PDB entry 7UZR | X-ray diffraction, 2.70 A resolution | chains C and E of the 6 polymer chains in the assembly

Chain C:
Protein: Cyclic GMP-AMP synthase
Organism: Mus musculus
Notes: EC 2.7.7.86; fragment: catalytic domain, residues 147-507
UniProt: Q8C6L5 (CGAS_MOUSE); numbering as in UniProt (aligned over 147-507)
Amino-acid sequence (364 residues; numbered 144 to 507; the number before each row is that of its first residue):
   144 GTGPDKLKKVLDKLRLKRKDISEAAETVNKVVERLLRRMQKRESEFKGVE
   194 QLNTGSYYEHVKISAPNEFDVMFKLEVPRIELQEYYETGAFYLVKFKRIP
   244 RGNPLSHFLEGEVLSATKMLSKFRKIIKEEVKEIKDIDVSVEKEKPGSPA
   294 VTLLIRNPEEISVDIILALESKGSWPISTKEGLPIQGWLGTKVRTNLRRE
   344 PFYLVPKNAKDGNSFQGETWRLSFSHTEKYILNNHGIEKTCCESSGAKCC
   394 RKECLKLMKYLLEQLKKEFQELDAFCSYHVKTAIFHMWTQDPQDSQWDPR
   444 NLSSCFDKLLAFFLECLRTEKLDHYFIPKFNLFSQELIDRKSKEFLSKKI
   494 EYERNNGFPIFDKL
Disordered / not traced: 144-148, 240-248, 253-255, 354-358, 507
Construct notes: expression tag (144-146)
Bound ions: Mn2+ site 1: Glu211, Asp213, Asp307 (together with OKR); Mn2+ site 2: Glu211, Asp213 (together with OKR); Zn2+: His378, Cys384, Cys385, Cys392
Residues lining bound ligands: OKR ([[(2R,3R,4R,5R)-5-(2-azanyl-6-oxidanylidene-1H-purin-9-yl)-4-[[(2R,3S,4R,5R)-5-(2-azanyl-6-oxidanylidene-1H-purin-9-yl)-3,4-bis(oxidanyl)oxolan-2-yl]methoxy-oxidanyl-phosphoryl]oxy-3-oxidanyl-oxolan-2-yl]methoxy-oxidanyl-phosphoryl] phosphono hydrogen phosphate): Gly198, Ser199, Lys205, Glu211, Asp213, Lys288, Asp307, Lys350, Arg364, Lys402, Lys409, Phe418, Cys419, Ser420, Tyr421, Lys424, His467
Swiss-Prot annotation at these positions:
  - region: Lys372 to Lys395 (DNA-binding)
  - motif: Leu154 to Leu159 (Nuclear export signal), Asp281 to Ser291 (Nuclear localization signal)
  - binding site (GTP): Thr197, Asp307, Arg364 to Glu371
  - binding site (ATP): Ser199, Glu371, Lys402, Ser420 to Lys424
  - binding site (Mg(2+)): Glu211, Asp213, Asp307
  - binding site (2',3'-cGAMP): Asp213, Gly290, Asp307, Lys350, Arg364 to Ser366
  - binding site (Zn(2+)): His378, Cys384, Cys385, Cys392
  - site: Arg241 (Arginine-anchor), Asp307, Ile308 (Cleavage)
  - modified residue: Lys156 (N6-lactoyllysine), Glu176 (PolyADP-ribosyl glutamic acid), Ser199 (Phosphoserine), Tyr201 (Phosphotyrosine), Glu272 (5-glutamyl polyglutamate), Ser291 (Phosphoserine), Glu302 (5-glutamyl glutamate), Lys372 (N6-acetyllysine), Lys382 (N6-acetyllysine), Lys402 (N6-acetyllysine), Ser420 (Phosphoserine), Lys491 (N6-methyllysine)
  - lipidation (S-palmitoyl cysteine): Cys392, Cys393, Cys459
  - cross-link (Glycyl lysine isopeptide (Lys-Gly)): Lys217 (interchain with G-Cter in SUMO), Lys271 (interchain with G-Cter in ubiquitin), Lys335 (interchain with G-Cter in SUMO), Lys372 (interchain with G-Cter in SUMO), Lys382 (interchain with G-Cter in SUMO), Lys399 (interchain with G-Cter in ubiquitin), Lys402 (interchain with G-Cter in ubiquitin), Lys409 (interchain with G-Cter in ubiquitin), Lys410 (interchain with G-Cter in ubiquitin), Lys464 (interchain with G-Cter in SUMO)
  - mutagenesis: Lys156 (K156Q: Mimics lactylation; knockin mice show higher mortality following HSV-1 infection), Asn172 (N172K: Induces alteration of the DNA-binding surface and leads to decreased synthesis of cyclic GMP-AMP (cGAMP); when associated with L-180), Glu176 (E176A: Abolished poly-ADP-ribosylation by PARP1, stimulating interferon production in knockin mice), Arg180 (R180L: Induces alteration of the DNA-binding surface and leads to decreased synthesis of cyclic GMP-AMP (cGAMP); when associated with K-182), Gly198 (G198A: Abolishes stimulation of interferon production; when associated with A-199), Ser199 (S199A: Abolishes stimulation of interferon production; when associated with A-199), Tyr201 (Y201E: Phosphomimetic mutant; reduced translocation to the nucleus following treatment with etoposide), Glu211 to Asp213 (Abolished nucleotidyltransferase activity. Does not affect nuclear localization and tethering to chromatin), Glu211 (E211A: Abolishes ability to promote type-I interferon production), Asp213 (D213A: Abolishes ability to promote type-I interferon production), Lys217 (K217R: Reduced sumoylation), Arg222 (R222E: Impaired tethering to chromatin, leading to constitutive activation in the absence of DNA), 31 further mutagenesis entries in UniProt
What the authors report for this chain:
  - mutagenesis - E211Q/D213N: abolished catalytic activity
  - specificity-determining residues: His467 (proposed by the authors, not directly observed)
  - mutagenesis - R364A (33-fold), H467A: decreased catalytic activity on ATP/GTP
  - mutagenesis - H467A (2-fold): increased catalytic activity on GTP/GTP
  - specificity-determining residues: Ile309, Arg364
  - mutagenesis - R364A (10-fold): decreased catalytic activity on GTP/GTP
  - mutagenesis - R364A (4-fold): increased catalytic activity on ATP/ATP

Chain E:
Molecule: Palindromic DNA18
Sequence (18 nucleotides; each row starts with the number of its first residue):
     1 ATCTGTACATGTACAGAT

How chain C and chain E interact:
Contacting residue pairs - 6 pairs, chain C then chain E:
  Thr334(C) - DA13(E)  phosphate contact
  Lys335(C) - DA13(E)  phosphate contact
  Lys335(C) - DC14(E)  salt bridge to the phosphate
  Thr338(C) - DT12(E)  hydrogen bond to the phosphate
  Thr338(C) - DA13(E)  hydrogen bond to the phosphate
  Arg342(C) - DG11(E)  base contact

In short:
The chain C/chain E interface involves 4 residues from each chain; the contacts include 2 hydrogen bonds and 1
salt bridge. Polar contacts include Thr338(C)-DT12(E), Thr338(C)-DA13(E) and Lys335(C)-DC14(E). Ligands of
chain C: compound OKR. From the paper: R364A and H467A of chain C reduce catalytic activity on ATP/GTP;
specificity determinants His467(C), Ile309(C) and Arg364(C).
Chain C is Cyclic GMP-AMP synthase (Mus musculus) and chain E is Palindromic DNA18; the structure, Structure
of Ternary Complex of cGAS with dsDNA and Bound 5 -pppG(2 ,5 )pG, was determined by X-ray diffraction,
deposited together with 7UUX, 7UXW, 7UYQ, 7UYZ, 7V0W, 8EAE and 14 further entries.
